1GA8 - chain A; structure by X-ray diffraction, 2.00 A resolution.

Chain A:
Molecule: Galactosyl transferase lgtc
From: Neisseria meningitidis
Notes: EC 2.4.1.44
UniProt: P96945 (P96945_NEIME); numbering as in UniProt (aligned over 1-311)
Sequence (311 residues; numbered 1 to 311; the number before each row is that of its first residue):
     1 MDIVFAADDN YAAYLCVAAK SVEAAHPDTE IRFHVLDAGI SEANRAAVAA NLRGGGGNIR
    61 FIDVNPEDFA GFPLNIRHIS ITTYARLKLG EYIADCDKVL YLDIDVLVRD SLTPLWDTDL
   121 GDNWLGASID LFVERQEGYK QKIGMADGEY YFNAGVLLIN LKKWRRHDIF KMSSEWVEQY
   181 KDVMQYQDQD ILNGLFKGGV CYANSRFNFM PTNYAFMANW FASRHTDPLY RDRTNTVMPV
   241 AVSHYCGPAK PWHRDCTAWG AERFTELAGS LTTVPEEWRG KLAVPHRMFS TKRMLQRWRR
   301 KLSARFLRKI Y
Not modelled in the structure: 218-221, 283-311
Differences from the reference sequence: modified residue (1, 145, 172, 184, 210, 217, 238); engineered mutation Ser128 (Cys in P96945), Ser174 (Cys in P96945)
Modified / non-standard residues: Mse1, Mse145, Mse172, Mse184, Mse210, Mse217, Mse238 (selenomethionine; parent Met)
Ion coordination: Mn2+: Asp103, Asp105, His244 (together with UPF)
Ligand contacts: UPF (uridine-5'-diphosphate-2-deoxy-2-fluorogalactose): Ala6, Ala7, Asp8, Asn10, Tyr11, Ile76, His78, Ile79, Ser80, Thr82, Thr83, Arg86, Tyr101, Asp103, Ile104, Asp105, Asn153, Ala154, Gly155, Tyr186, Gln187, Asp188, Gln189, His244, Cys246, Gly247, Lys250

In short:
Bound to chain A: compound UPF. Asp103, Asp105 and His244 coordinate Mn2+.
Chain A is Galactosyl transferase lgtc (Neisseria meningitidis); the structure, Crystal structure of
galacosyltransferase lgtc in complex with donor and acceptor sugar analogs, was determined by X-ray
diffraction (same publication as 1G9R).
